4HAZ - chains A and B of the 3 polymer chains in the assembly; structure by X-ray diffraction, 1.90 A resolution.

[Chain A]
Name: GTP-binding nuclear protein Ran
Organism: Homo sapiens
Reference sequence: P62826 (RAN_HUMAN); numbering as in UniProt (aligned over 1-216)
Sequence (216 residues; numbered 1 to 216; the number before each row is that of its first residue):
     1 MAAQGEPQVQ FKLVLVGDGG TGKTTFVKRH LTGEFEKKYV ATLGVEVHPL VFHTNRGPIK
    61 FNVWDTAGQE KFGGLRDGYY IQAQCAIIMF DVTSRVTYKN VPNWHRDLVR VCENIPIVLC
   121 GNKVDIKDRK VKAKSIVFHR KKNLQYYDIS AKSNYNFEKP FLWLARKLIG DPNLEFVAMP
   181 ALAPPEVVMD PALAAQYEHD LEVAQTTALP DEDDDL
Unresolved in the structure: 1-8, 188-193
Bound ions: Mg2+: Thr24, Thr42 (together with GMP-PNP)
Small-molecule neighbours: GMP-PNP (GNP; phosphoaminophosphonic acid-guanylate ester): Gly17, Asp18, Gly19, Gly20, Thr21, Gly22, Lys23, Thr24, Thr25, Phe35, Glu36, Lys37, Lys38, Tyr39, Val40, Ala41, Thr42, Thr66, Ala67, Gly68, Gln69, Asn122, Lys123, Asp125, Ile126, Ser150, Ala151, Lys152
UniProt features mapped onto this chain:
  - region: Lys37 to Val45 (Switch-I), Gly68 to Gln84 (Switch-II), Asp211 to Leu216 (Interaction with RANBP1)
  - binding site (GTP): Asp18 to Thr25, Glu36 to Thr42, Gly68, Asn122 to Asp125, Ser150 to Lys152
  - site: Gln69 (Essential for GTP hydrolysis)
  - modified residue: Ala2 (N-acetylalanine), Thr24 (Phosphothreonine), Lys37 (N6-acetyllysine), Lys60 (N6-acetyllysine), Lys71 (N6-acetyllysine), Lys99 (N6-acetyllysine), Lys134 (N6-acetyllysine), Lys159 (N6-acetyllysine)
  - cross-link (Glycyl lysine isopeptide (Lys-Gly)): Lys71 (interchain with G-Cter in SUMO2), Lys152 (interchain with G-Cter in SUMO2)
  - mutagenesis: Gly19 (G19V: Blocks DNA replication; when associated with L-69), Thr24 (T24L: Has low binding affinity for GTP and GDP. Almost completely abolishes interaction with BIRC5; T24N: Has low binding affinity for GTP and GDP. Decreases nuclear import of proteins and RNA ...), Thr25 (T25A: Minor effect on the interaction with the alpha phosphate group of bound GTP), Lys37 (K37Q: Mimics acetylation; enhances the nuclear export of RELA/p65; K37R: Decreased acetylation), Tyr39 (Y39A: Abolishes steric hindrance that traps the essential Q-69 in an unreactive position, and causes slow GTP hydrolysis in wild-type ...), Gln69 (Q69L: Strongly decreased GTPase activity. Probably locked in the GTP-bound form. Loss of interaction with NUTF2. Decreases nuclear location and leads to cytoplasmic location during interphase ...), Glu70 (E70A: Strongly decreases the relase of bound GDP), Arg76 (R76E: Probable loss of interaction with NUTF2. Loss of transport to the nucleus), Lys134 (K134Q: Loss of normal mitotic chromosome segregation and defective mitotic spindle orientation; K134R: Loss of normal mitotic chromosome segregation and formation of sister chromatid bridges), Asp211 to Leu216 (No effect on GTPase activity. Abolishes interaction with RANBP1)

[Chain B]
Name: Ran-specific GTPase-activating protein 1
Organism: Saccharomyces cerevisiae
Notes: fragment: RanDB1
Reference sequence: P41920 (YRB1_YEAST); residue numbers follow UniProt; this construct covers 62-201
Sequence (140 residues; numbered 62 to 201; the number before each row is that of its first residue):
    62 DIHFEPVVHL EKVDVKTMEE DEEVLYKVRA KLFRFDKDAK EWKERGTGDC KFLKNKKTNK
   122 VRILMRRDKT LKICANHIIA PEYTLKPNVG SDRSWVYACT ADIAEGEAEA FTFAIRFGSK
   182 ENADKFKEEF EKAQEINKKA
Unresolved in the structure: 62-79, 201
Construct notes: conflict Lys98 (Ala in P41920)

[How chain A and chain B interact]
Residue-residue contacts - 85 pairs, chain A then chain B:
  Arg29(A) with Glu105(B), salt bridge
  Thr32(A) with Glu105(B); Arg106(B); Arg128(B), hydrogen bond (backbone-side chain)
  Gly33(A) with Glu105(B); Arg106(B); Arg128(B)
  Glu34(A) with Arg95(B), salt bridge; Lys104(B), salt bridge; Glu105(B), hydrogen bond (backbone-backbone)
  Leu50(A) with Lys133(B)
  Val51(A) with Lys133(B), hydrogen bond (backbone-side chain)
  Phe52(A) with Lys133(B)
  Phe157(A) with Asp129(B); Lys130(B); Thr131(B)
  Glu158(A) with Lys130(B)
  Phe176(A) with Lys130(B)
  Ala178(A) with Arg127(B); Leu132(B)
  Met179(A) with Arg127(B), hydrogen bond (backbone-side chain); Lys133(B); Ile134(B), hydrogen bond (side chain-backbone)
  Ala181(A) with Arg123(B), hydrogen bond (backbone-side chain); Leu125(B), hydrophobic; Arg127(B); Ile134(B), hydrophobic
  Leu182(A) with Arg123(B), hydrogen bond (backbone-side chain); Asn137(B), hydrogen bond (backbone-side chain); Ile164(B)
  Ala183(A) with Ile164(B)
  Pro184(A) with Arg123(B); Asn137(B); His138(B); Ile139(B); Ile164(B), hydrophobic
  Pro185(A) with Ile139(B); Ala162(B), hydrophobic; Ile164(B)
  Glu186(A) with Lys121(B), salt bridge; Ile139(B)
  Val187(A) with Thr161(B); Ala162(B), hydrophobic
  Tyr197(A) with Ala159(B), hydrophobic
  Leu201(A) with Val157(B), hydrophobic
  Val203(A) with Phe96(B), hydrophobic
  Ala204(A) with Trp103(B), hydrogen bond (backbone-side chain); Asn149(B), hydrogen bond (backbone-side chain); Thr173(B)
  Gln205(A) with Lys147(B); Pro148(B); Asn149(B), hydrogen bond (backbone-side chain); Val150(B), hydrogen bond (backbone-backbone); Val157(B)
  Thr206(A) with Val150(B)
  Thr207(A) with Phe96(B); Lys101(B); Trp103(B), hydrogen bond (backbone-side chain); Asn149(B), hydrogen bond (backbone-side chain)
  Ala208(A) with Trp103(B); Asn149(B); Val150(B)
  Leu209(A) with Trp103(B), hydrophobic; Asn149(B), hydrogen bond (backbone-side chain); Ser155(B); Ala175(B), hydrophobic; Arg177(B)
  Pro210(A) with Phe94(B), hydrophobic; Trp103(B); Arg177(B), hydrogen bond (backbone-side chain)
  Asp211(A) with Arg177(B), hydrogen bond (backbone-side chain)
  Glu212(A) with Gly151(B); Ser152(B), hydrogen bond; Arg154(B), salt bridge; Arg177(B), salt bridge
  Asp214(A) with Arg154(B), hydrogen bond (backbone-side chain)
  Asp215(A) with Arg154(B), hydrogen bond (backbone-side chain); Gly179(B)
  Leu216(A) with Arg90(B); Lys92(B), hydrogen bond (backbone-side chain); Thr108(B); Arg154(B); Arg177(B), hydrogen bond (backbone-side chain); Phe178(B); Gly179(B)
Also at the interface, not in a pair above, chain A (41 interface residues in all): His30, Phe35, Lys38, Val177, Pro180, Asp200, Asp213
Also at the interface, not in a pair above, chain B (49 interface residues in all): Glu80, Ala91, Lys98, Glu102, Tyr158, Ala169

[In short]
The interface between chain A and chain B involves 41 residues on one side and 49 on the other, with 22
hydrogen bonds and 6 salt bridges. Polar pairs include Arg29(A)-Glu105(B), Glu34(A)-Arg95(B) and
Glu34(A)-Lys104(B). Bound to chain A: GMP-PNP.
Here chain A is GTP-binding nuclear protein Ran (Homo sapiens) and chain B is Ran-specific GTPase-activating
protein 1 (Saccharomyces cerevisiae). Entry 4HAZ (Crystal structure of CRM1 inhibitor Leptomycin B in complex
with CRM1(R543S,K548E,K579Q)-Ran-RanBP1) was determined by X-ray diffraction together with 4HAU, 4HAV, 4HAW,
4HAX, 4HAY, 4HB2, 4HB3 and 4HB4 from the same study.
